Entry 9CMC (X-ray diffraction, 2.95 A resolution); this record covers chains C and E of the 5 polymer chains in the assembly.

# Chain C
Protein: Fab 22S1 heavy chain
Source organism: Homo sapiens
Notes: antibody fragment or engineered binder
Amino-acid sequence (228 residues; numbered 1 to 235 plus 1 insertion-coded residue; 8 numbers in that range are skipped by the numbering (no residue carries them; nothing is unmodelled there); the number before each row is that of its first residue):
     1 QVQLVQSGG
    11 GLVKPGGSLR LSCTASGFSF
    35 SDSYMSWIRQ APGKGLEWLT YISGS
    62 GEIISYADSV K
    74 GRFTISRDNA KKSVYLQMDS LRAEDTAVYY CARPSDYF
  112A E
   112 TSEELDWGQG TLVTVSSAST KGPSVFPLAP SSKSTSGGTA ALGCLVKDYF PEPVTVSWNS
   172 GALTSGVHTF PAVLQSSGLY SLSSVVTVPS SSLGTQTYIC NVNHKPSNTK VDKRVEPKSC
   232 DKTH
Disordered / not traced: 143-148, 231-235
Disulfide bonds: Cys-23/Cys-104, Cys-155/Cys-211

# Chain E
Protein: Ara h 2 allergen
Source organism: Arachis hypogaea
Reference sequence: A0A445BYI5 (A0A445BYI5_ARAHY); residue numbers follow UniProt; this construct covers 26-160
Amino-acid sequence (140 residues; each row starts with the number of its first residue):
    21 GSAAAELQGD RRCQSQLERA NLRPCEQHLM QKIQRDEDSY ERDPYSPSQD PYSPSPYDRR
    81 GAGSSQHQER CCNELNEFEN NQRCMCEALQ QIMENQSDRL QGRQQEQQFK RELRNLPQQC
   141 GLRAPQRCDL DVESGGRDRY
Disordered / not traced: 21-35, 56-84, 152-160
Differences from the reference sequence: expression tag (21-25)
Disulfide bonds: Cys-45/Cys-91, Cys-92/Cys-140, Cys-106/Cys-148

# Interface between chain C and chain E
Residue-residue contacts (22):
  Asp-36(C) / Arg-131(E)  salt bridge
  Tyr-38(C) / Gln-138(E)
  Ser-108(C) / Arg-147(E)  hydrogen bond
  Asp-109(C) / Gln-146(E)
  Asp-109(C) / Arg-147(E)
  Asp-109(C) / Cys-148(E)  hydrogen bond (side chain-backbone)
  Tyr-110(C) / Arg-134(E)
  Phe-111(C) / Arg-134(E)
  Phe-111(C) / Ala-144(E)  hydrophobic
  Phe-111(C) / Pro-145(E)
  Phe-111(C) / Gln-146(E)
  Phe-111(C) / Cys-148(E)
  Thr-112(C) / Ala-144(E)  hydrogen bond (side chain-backbone)
  Thr-112(C) / Pro-145(E)  hydrogen bond (side chain-backbone)
  Thr-112(C) / Gln-146(E)
  Glu-112A(C) / Gln-138(E)
  Glu-112A(C) / Leu-142(E)
  Glu-112A(C) / Arg-143(E)
  Glu-112A(C) / Ala-144(E)  hydrogen bond (side chain-backbone)
  Ser-113(C) / Gln-146(E)  hydrogen bond (side chain-backbone)
  Glu-114(C) / Gln-146(E)  hydrogen bond
  Glu-114(C) / Arg-147(E)  salt bridge
Interface residues without a listed pair, chain C (12 interface residues in all): Ile-64, Leu-116
Interface residues without a listed pair, chain E (11 interface residues in all): Leu-109

# Overview
12 residues of chain C and 11 residues of chain E are in contact, with 7 hydrogen bonds and 2 salt bridges.
Among the polar pairs are Asp-36(C)/Arg-131(E), Glu-114(C)/Arg-147(E) and Ser-108(C)/Arg-147(E).
Chain C is Fab 22S1 heavy chain (Homo sapiens) and chain E is Ara h 2 allergen (Arachis hypogaea); the
structure, Crystal structure of the peanut allergen Ara h 2 with two human derived Fab antibodies 22S1 ...,
was determined by X-ray diffraction.
